PDB entry 3GE8 | X-ray diffraction, 2.19 A resolution | chains B and H of the 8 polymer chains in the assembly

== Chain B ==
Name: Toluene-4-monooxygenase system protein E
Organism: Pseudomonas mendocina
Notes: EC 1.14.13.-
Reference sequence: Q00460 (TMOE_PSEME); residue numbers follow UniProt; this construct covers 1-327
Chain sequence (327 residues; each row starts with the number of its first residue):
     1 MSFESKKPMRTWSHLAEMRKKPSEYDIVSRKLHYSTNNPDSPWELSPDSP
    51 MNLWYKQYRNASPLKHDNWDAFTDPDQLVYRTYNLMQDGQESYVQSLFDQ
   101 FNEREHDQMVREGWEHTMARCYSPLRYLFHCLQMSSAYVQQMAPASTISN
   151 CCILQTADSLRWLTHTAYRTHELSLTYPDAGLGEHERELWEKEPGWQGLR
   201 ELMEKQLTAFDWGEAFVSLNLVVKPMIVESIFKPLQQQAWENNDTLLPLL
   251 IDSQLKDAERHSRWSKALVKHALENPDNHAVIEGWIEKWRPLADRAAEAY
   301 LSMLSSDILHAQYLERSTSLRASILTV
Not modelled in the structure: 1, 308-327

== Chain H ==
Name: Toluene-4-monooxygenase system protein D
Organism: Pseudomonas mendocina
Notes: EC 1.14.13.-
Reference sequence: Q00459 (TMOD_PSEME); residue numbers follow UniProt; this construct covers 1-103
Chain sequence (103 residues; numbered 1 to 103; the number before each row is that of its first residue):
     1 MSTLADQALHNNNVGPIIRAGDLVEPVIETAEIDNPGKEITVEDRRAYVR
    51 IAAEGELILTRKTLEEQLGRPFNMQELEINLASFAGQIQADEDQIRFYFD
   101 KTM
Not modelled in the structure: 1-2

== How chain B and chain H interact ==
Pairs across the interface (8):
  K20(B) with E66(H)
  K21(B) with E29(H), salt bridge; E66(H); Q67(H), hydrogen bond (side chain-backbone)
  S23(B) with G69(H)
  E24(B) with G69(H), hydrogen bond (backbone-backbone); R70(H)
  R81(B) with R70(H)

== Overview ==
Chain B and chain H each contribute 5 residues to their interface; the contacts include 2 hydrogen bonds and 1
salt bridge. Polar contacts include K21(B)-E29(H), K21(B)-Q67(H) and E24(B)-G69(H).
Here chain B is Toluene-4-monooxygenase system protein E and chain H is Toluene-4-monooxygenase system protein
D, both from Pseudomonas mendocina. Entry 3GE8 (Toluene 4-monooxygenase HD T201A diferric, resting state
complex) was determined by X-ray diffraction (same publication as 3GE3).
